PDB entry 4EQ7 | X-ray diffraction, 1.91 A resolution | chain A

Chain A:
Name: ABC transporter, substrate binding protein (Polyamine)
Source organism: Agrobacterium tumefaciens
UniProt: A9CGA5 (A9CGA5_AGRT5); numbering as in UniProt (aligned over 23-336)
Amino-acid sequence (320 residues; each row starts with the number of its first residue):
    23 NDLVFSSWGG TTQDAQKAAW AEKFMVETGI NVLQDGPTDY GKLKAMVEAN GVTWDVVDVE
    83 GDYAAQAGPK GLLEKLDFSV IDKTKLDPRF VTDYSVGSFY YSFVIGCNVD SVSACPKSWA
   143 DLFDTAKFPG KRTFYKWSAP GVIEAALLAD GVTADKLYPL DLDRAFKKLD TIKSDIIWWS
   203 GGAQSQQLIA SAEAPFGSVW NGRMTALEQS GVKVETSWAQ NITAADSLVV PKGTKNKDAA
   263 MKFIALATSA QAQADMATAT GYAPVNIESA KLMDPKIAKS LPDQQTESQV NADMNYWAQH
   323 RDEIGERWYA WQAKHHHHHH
Disulfides: C129-C137
Modified / non-standard residues: Mse47, Mse68, Mse226, Mse263, Mse278, Mse295, Mse316 (selenomethionine; parent Met)
Construct notes: expression tag (337-342)

Overview:
Chain A is ABC transporter, substrate binding protein (Polyamine) (Agrobacterium tumefaciens); the structure,
Structure of Atu4243-GABA receptor, was determined by X-ray diffraction, deposited together with 4EUO.
